1CYQ - chains C and A of the 4 polymer chains in the assembly; structure by X-ray diffraction, 1.93 A resolution.

# Chain C
Molecule: 21-nt DNA strand
Sequence (21 nucleotides; row label = number of the first residue in the row):
   401 TTGACTCTCT TAAGAGAGTC A
Bound ions: Mg2+: DA413, DG414 (shared with 1 residue of chain B)

# Chain A
Name: Intron-encoded homing endonuclease I-ppoi
From: Physarum polycephalum
Notes: EC 3.1.-.-
UniProt: Q94702 (PPO1_PHYPO); numbering as in UniProt (aligned over 2-163)
Amino-acid sequence (162 residues; each row starts with the number of its first residue):
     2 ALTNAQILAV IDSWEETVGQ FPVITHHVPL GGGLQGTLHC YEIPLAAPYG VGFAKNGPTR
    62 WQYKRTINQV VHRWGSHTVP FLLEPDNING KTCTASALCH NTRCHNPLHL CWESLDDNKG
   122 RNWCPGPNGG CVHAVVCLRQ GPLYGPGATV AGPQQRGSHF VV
Construct notes: engineered mutation Ala98 (His in Q94702)
Bound ions: Zn2+ site 1: Cys41, Cys100, Cys105, His110; Mg2+: Asn119 (shared with 2 residues of chain D); Zn2+ site 2: Cys125, Cys132, His134, Cys138
Reported in the primary citation:
  - Mg2+ coordination: Asn119
  - catalytic residues: Asn119
  - mutagenesis - H98A: abolished catalytic activity
  - conformationally variable residues (side-chain flip): Arg61
  - binding site for the 21-nt DNA strand: Arg61

# Interface between chain C and chain A
Pairs across the interface (19):
  DT401(C) - Thr67(A)  phosphate contact
  DT402(C) - Lys65(A)  base contact
  DT402(C) - Arg66(A)  salt bridge to the phosphate
  DT402(C) - Thr67(A)  base contact
  DT402(C) - Val72(A)  base contact
  DG403(C) - Val52(A)  phosphate contact
  DG403(C) - Gly53(A)  hydrogen bond to the phosphate
  DG403(C) - Lys65(A)  hydrogen bond to the base
  DA404(C) - Ala48(A)  phosphate contact
  DA404(C) - Pro49(A)  phosphate contact
  DA404(C) - Ala55(A)  base contact
  DC405(C) - Ala48(A)  phosphate contact
  DC405(C) - Lys56(A)  base contact
  DT406(C) - Lys56(A)  base contact
  DT406(C) - Asn57(A)  base contact
  DC407(C) - Asn57(A)  hydrogen bond to the base
  DT411(C) - Leu116(A)  base contact
  DT411(C) - Lys120(A)  hydrogen bond to the base
  DA412(C) - Asp117(A)  sugar contact
Also at the interface, not in a pair above, chain C (11 interface residues in all): DT408, DT410
Also at the interface, not in a pair above, chain A (16 interface residues in all): Tyr50, Phe54

# In short
Chain C and chain A form an interface of 11 and 16 residues respectively, with 4 hydrogen bonds and 1 salt
bridge. Polar pairs include DG403(C)-Lys65(A), DC407(C)-Asn57(A) and DT411(C)-Lys120(A). DA413(C) and DG414(C)
form the Mg2+ site. The paper reports the catalytic residue Asn119(A); H98A of chain A abolishes catalytic
activity.
Chain C is a 21-nt DNA strand and chain A is Intron-encoded homing endonuclease I-ppoi (Physarum
polycephalum); the structure, Intron encoded homing endonuclease I-ppoi (H98A)/DNA homing site complex, was
determined by X-ray diffraction (same publication as 1CZ0).
